Entry 6NM0 (X-ray diffraction, 1.44 A resolution); this record covers chain A.

== Chain A ==
Protein: Carbonic anhydrase 2
Source organism: Homo sapiens
Notes: EC 4.2.1.1
Reference sequence: P00918 (CAH2_HUMAN); the author numbering skips numbers that UniProt does not, so the offset changes along the chain: 4-125 = UniProt 4-125; 127-261 = UniProt 126-260
Sequence (257 residues; each row starts with the number of its first residue; note: 1 number in that range is skipped by the numbering (no residue carries it; nothing is unmodelled there)):
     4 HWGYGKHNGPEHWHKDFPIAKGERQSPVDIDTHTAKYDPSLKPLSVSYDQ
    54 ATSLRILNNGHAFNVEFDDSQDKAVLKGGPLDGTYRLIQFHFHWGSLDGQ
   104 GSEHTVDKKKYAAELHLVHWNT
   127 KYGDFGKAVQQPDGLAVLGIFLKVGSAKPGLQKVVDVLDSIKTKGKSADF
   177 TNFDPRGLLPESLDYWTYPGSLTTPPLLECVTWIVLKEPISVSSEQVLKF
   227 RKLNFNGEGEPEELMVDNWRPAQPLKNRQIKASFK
Ion coordination: Zn2+: H94, H96, H119 (together with KRY)
Residues lining bound ligands: KRY (4-[3-(2,4-difluorophenyl)-2-oxo-2,3-dihydro-1H-imidazol-1-yl]benzene-1-sulfonamide): Q92, H94, H96, E106, H119, V121, F131, G132, V135, V143, S197, L198, T199, T200, P201, P202, L204, W209
Curated features (UniProtKB/Swiss-Prot):
  - active site: H64 (Proton donor/acceptor)
  - binding site (Zn(2+)): H94, H96, H119
  - binding site (substrate): T199, T200
  - site: Y7 (Fine-tunes the proton-transfer properties of H-64), N62 (Fine-tunes the proton-transfer properties of H-64), N67 (Fine-tunes the proton-transfer properties of H-64), Q92 (Involved in the binding of some activators, including histamine and L-histidine)
  - modified residue (Phosphoserine): S166, S173
What the authors report for this chain:
  - binding site for KRY: Q92, V121, F131, L198, T199, W209
  - specificity-determining residues: F131

== Overview ==
Ligands of chain A: compound KRY. The Zn2+ site is built by H94, H96 and H119. From UniProt: active-site
residue H64, 3 Zn2+-binding residues and substrate-binding residues T199 and T200. The paper reports a binding
site for KRY at Q92, V121 and F131 among others; the specificity determinant F131.
Chain A is Carbonic anhydrase 2 (Homo sapiens); the structure, Selective inhibition of carbonic anhydrase IX
activity, using compound SLC-149, displays limited anticancer effects in breast ..., was determined by X-ray
diffraction (same publication as 6NLV).
